PDB entry 8YO4 | electron microscopy, 3.20 A resolution | chains C and F of the 6 polymer chains in the assembly

[Chain C]
Molecule: phage T4 topoisomerase II gp39-gp60 subunit
Source organism: Escherichia phage T4
Chain sequence (682 residues; each row starts with the number of its first residue):
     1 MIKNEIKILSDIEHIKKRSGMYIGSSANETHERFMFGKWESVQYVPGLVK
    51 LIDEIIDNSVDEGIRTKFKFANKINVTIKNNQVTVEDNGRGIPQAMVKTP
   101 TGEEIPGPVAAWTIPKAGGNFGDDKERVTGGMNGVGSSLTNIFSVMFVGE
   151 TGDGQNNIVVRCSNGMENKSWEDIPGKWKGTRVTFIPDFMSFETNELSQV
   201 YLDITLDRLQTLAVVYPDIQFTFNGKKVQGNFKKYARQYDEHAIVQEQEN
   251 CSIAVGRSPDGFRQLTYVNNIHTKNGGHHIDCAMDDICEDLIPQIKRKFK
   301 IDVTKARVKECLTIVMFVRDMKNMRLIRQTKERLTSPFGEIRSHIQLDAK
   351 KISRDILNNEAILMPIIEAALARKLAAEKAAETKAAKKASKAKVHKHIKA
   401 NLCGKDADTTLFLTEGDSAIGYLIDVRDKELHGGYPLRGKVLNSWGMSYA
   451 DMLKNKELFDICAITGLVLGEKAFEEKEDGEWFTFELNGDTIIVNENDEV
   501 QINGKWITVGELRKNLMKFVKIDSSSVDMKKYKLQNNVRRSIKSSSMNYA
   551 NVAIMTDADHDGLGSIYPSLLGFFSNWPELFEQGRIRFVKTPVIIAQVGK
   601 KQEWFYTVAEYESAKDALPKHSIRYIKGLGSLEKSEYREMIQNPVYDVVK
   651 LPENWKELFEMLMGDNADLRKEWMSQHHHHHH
Disordered / not traced: 1-392, 677-682
Bound ions: Mg2+: Asp557, Asp559

[Chain F]
Molecule: 52-nt DNA strand
Sequence (52 nucleotides; row label = number of the first residue in the row; numbers below 1 keep their minus sign (DA-6 is residue -6)):
    -6 ATATATATATATATGTGTATATATACACACATACATATACATATATATGC
    44 AT
Disordered / not traced: -6 to 1, 26-45

[How chain C and chain F interact]
Pairs across the interface (16):
  Lys396(C) - DT13(F)  hydrogen bond to the phosphate
  Lys396(C) - DA14(F)  salt bridge to the phosphate
  Glu415(C) - DT11(F)  phosphate contact
  Glu415(C) - DA12(F)  sugar contact
  Gly416(C) - DA12(F)  phosphate contact
  Gly416(C) - DT13(F)  phosphate contact
  Asp417(C) - DA12(F)  phosphate contact
  Asp417(C) - DT13(F)  hydrogen bond to the phosphate
  Ser418(C) - DT13(F)  hydrogen bond to the phosphate
  Arg438(C) - DT13(F)  hydrogen bond to the base
  Gly439(C) - DT11(F)  base contact
  Gly439(C) - DA12(F)  hydrogen bond to the sugar
  Lys440(C) - DG10(F)  hydrogen bond to the base
  Lys440(C) - DT11(F)  hydrogen bond to the base
  Asp557(C) - DA12(F)  phosphate contact
  Asp561(C) - DT11(F)  sugar contact
Other interface residues (no listed pair), chain C (12 interface residues in all): Asp559, Lys627

[In short]
12 residues of chain C and 5 residues of chain F are in contact, with 7 hydrogen bonds and 1 salt bridge.
Polar contacts include Arg438(C)-DT13(F), Lys440(C)-DG10(F) and Lys440(C)-DT11(F). Asp557(C) and Asp559(C)
coordinate Mg2+.
Here chain C is phage T4 topoisomerase II gp39-gp60 subunit (Escherichia phage T4) and chain F is a 52-nt DNA
strand. Entry 8YO4 (structure of phage T4 topoisomerase II central domain bound with DNA) was determined by
electron microscopy together with 8YLU, 8YO3, 8YO5, 8YO7, 8YOD and 8YON from the same study.
